PDB entry 5XAF | X-ray diffraction, 2.55 A resolution | chains A and F of the 6 polymer chains in the assembly

[Chain A]
Molecule: Tubulin alpha-1B chain
From: Bos taurus
Reference sequence: P81947 (TBA1B_BOVIN); residue numbers follow UniProt; this construct covers 1-451
Chain sequence (451 residues; numbered 1 to 451; the number before each row is that of its first residue):
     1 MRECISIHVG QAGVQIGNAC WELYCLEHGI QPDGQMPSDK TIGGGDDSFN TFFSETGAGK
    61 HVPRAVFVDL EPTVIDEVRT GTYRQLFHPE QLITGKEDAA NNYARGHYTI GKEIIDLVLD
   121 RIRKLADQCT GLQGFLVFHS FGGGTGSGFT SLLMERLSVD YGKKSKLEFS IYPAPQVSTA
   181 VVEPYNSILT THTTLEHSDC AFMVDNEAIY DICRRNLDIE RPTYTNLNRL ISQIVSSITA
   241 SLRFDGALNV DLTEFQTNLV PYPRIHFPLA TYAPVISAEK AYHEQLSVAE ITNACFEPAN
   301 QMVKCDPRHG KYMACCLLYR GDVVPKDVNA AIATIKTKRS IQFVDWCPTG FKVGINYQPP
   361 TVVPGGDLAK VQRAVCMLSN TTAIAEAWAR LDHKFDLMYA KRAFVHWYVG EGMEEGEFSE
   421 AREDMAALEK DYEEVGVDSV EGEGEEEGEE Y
Unresolved in the structure: 439-451
Ion coordination: Ca2+: D39, T41, G44, E55; Mg2+: E71 (together with GTP)
Residues lining bound ligands:
  - 84F ((3S,4R)-4-(3-hydroxy-4-methoxyphenyl)-3-methyl-1-(3,4,5-trimethoxyphenyl)azetidin-2-one): N101, T179, A180, V181
  - GTP (guanosine-5'-triphosphate): G10, Q11, A12, Q15, I16, D69, D98, A99, A100, N101, S140, G142, G143, G144, T145, G146, I171, P173, V177, S178, T179, E183, N206, I209, Y224, L227, N228, I231

[Chain F]
Molecule: TTL Protein
From: Gallus gallus
Reference sequence: E1BQ43 (E1BQ43_CHICK); residue numbers follow UniProt; this construct covers 1-378
Chain sequence (378 residues; numbered 1 to 378; the number before each row is that of its first residue):
     1 MYTFVVRDEN SSVYAEVSRL LLATGQWKRL RKDNPRFNLM LGERNRLPFG RLGHEPGLVQ
    61 LVNYYRGADK LCRKASLVKL IKTSPELSES CTWFPESYVI YPTNLKTPVA PAQNGIRHLI
   121 NNTRTDEREV FLAAYNRRRE GREGNVWIAK SSAGAKGEGI LISSEASELL DFIDEQGQVH
   181 VIQKYLEKPL LLEPGHRKFD IRSWVLVDHL YNIYLYREGV LRTSSEPYNS ANFQDKTCHL
   241 TNHCIQKEYS KNYGRYEEGN EMFFEEFNQY LMDALNTTLE NSILLQIKHI IRSCLMCIEP
   301 AISTKHLHYQ SFQLFGFDFM VDEELKVWLI EVNGAPACAQ KLYAELCQGI VDVAISSVFP
   361 LADTGQKTSQ PTSIFIKL
Unresolved in the structure: 89-90, 103-124, 137-143, 152-161, 174-179, 232-234, 251, 363-372
Residues lining bound ligands: AMP-PCP (ACP; phosphomethylphosphonic acid adenylate ester): K74, P95, I148, S151, Q183, K184, Y185, L186, K198, H239, L240, T241, M320, I330, E331, N333

[How chain A and chain F interact]
Pairs across the interface - 20 pairs, chain A then chain F:
  Q176(A) - P56(F)
  E207(A) - H54(F)  salt bridge
  E297(A) - H306(F)
  K304(A) - H54(F)
  K304(A) - H308(F)
  D306(A) - R66(F)
  D306(A) - L307(F)
  R308(A) - P300(F)  hydrogen bond (side chain-backbone)
  R308(A) - A301(F)
  R308(A) - I302(F)
  R308(A) - S303(F)  hydrogen bond (side chain-backbone)
  H309(A) - R66(F)  hydrogen bond (side chain-backbone)
  H309(A) - A301(F)  hydrogen bond (side chain-backbone)
  K338(A) - P300(F)
  S340(A) - A301(F)
  E386(A) - G50(F)
  E386(A) - R66(F)  salt bridge
  R390(A) - G50(F)
  R390(A) - H54(F)
  H393(A) - R51(F)
Also at the interface, not in a pair above, chain A (17 interface residues in all): P175, P298, C305, A389, E433
Also at the interface, not in a pair above, chain F (16 interface residues in all): R46, G53, G67, Y309

[Overview]
Chain A and chain F form an interface of 17 and 16 residues respectively; the contacts include 4 hydrogen
bonds and 2 salt bridges. Polar pairs include E207(A)-H54(F), E386(A)-R66(F) and R308(A)-P300(F). Chain A
binds GTP and compound 84F. Ligands of chain F: AMP-PCP.
Here chain A is Tubulin alpha-1B chain (Bos taurus) and chain F is TTL Protein (Gallus gallus). Entry 5XAF
(Crystal structure of tubulin-stathmin-TTL-Compound Z1 complex) was determined by X-ray diffraction (same
publication as 5XAG).
